PDB entry 7FBI | electron microscopy, 3.90 A resolution | chains L and A of the 5 polymer chains in the assembly

Chain L:
Protein: 3A3 light chain
Source organism: Oryctolagus cuniculus
Amino-acid sequence (112 residues; each row starts with the number of its first residue):
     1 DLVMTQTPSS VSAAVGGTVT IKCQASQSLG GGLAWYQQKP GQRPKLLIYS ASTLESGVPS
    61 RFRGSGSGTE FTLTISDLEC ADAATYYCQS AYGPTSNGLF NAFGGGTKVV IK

Chain A:
Protein: Envelope glycoprotein B
Source organism: Epstein-Barr virus (strain GD1)
UniProt: R4R670 (R4R670_EBVG); residue numbers follow UniProt; this construct covers 22-674
Amino-acid sequence (653 residues; each row starts with the number of its first residue):
    22 AQTPEQPAPP ATTVQPTATR QQTSFPFRVC ELSSHGDLFR FSSDIQCPSF GTRENHTEGL
    82 LMVFKDNIIP YSFKVRSYTK IVTNILIYNG HRADSVTNRH EEKFSVESYE TDQMDTIYQC
   142 YNAVKMTKDG LTRVYVDRDG VNITVNLKPT GGLANGVRRY ASQTELYDAP GRVEATYRTR
   202 TTVNCLITDM MAKSNSPFDF FVTTTGQTVE MSPFYDGKNT ETFHERADSF HVRTNYKIVD
   262 YDNRGTNPQG ERRAFLDKGT YTLSWKLENR TAYCPLQHWQ TFDSTIATET GKSIHFVTDE
   322 GTSSFVTNTT VGIELPDAFK CIEEQVNKTM HEKYEAVQDR YTKGQEAITY FITSGGLLLA
   382 WLPLTPRSLA TVKNLTELTT PTSSPPSSPS PPAPPAARGS TSAAVLRRRR RNAGNATTPV
   442 PPAAPGKSLG TLNNPATVQI QFAYDSLRRQ INRMLGDLAR AWCLEQKRQN MVLRELTKIN
   502 PTTVMSSIYG KAVAAKRLGD VISVSQCVPV NQATVTLRKS MRVPGSETMC YSRPLVSFSF
   562 INDTKTYEGQ LGTDNEIFLT KKMTEVCQAT SQYYFQSGNE IHVYNDYHHF KTIELDGIAT
   622 LQTFISLNTS LIENIDFASL ELYSRDEQRA SNVFDLEGIF REYNFQAQNI AGL
Unresolved in the structure: 22-43, 72-74, 186-199, 391-447
Differences from the reference sequence: conflict His112 (Trp in R4R670), Arg113 (Tyr in R4R670), Arg193 (Trp in R4R670), Val194 (Leu in R4R670), Glu195 (Ile in R4R670), Ala196 (Trp in R4R670)

Chain L / chain A interface:
Contacting residue pairs (9; chain L residue first):
  Tyr49(L) with Asn348(A), hydrogen bond (side chain-backbone); Lys349(A); His352(A)
  Ser56(L) with Glu345(A), hydrogen bond
  Tyr92(L) with Gln359(A)
  Gly93(L) with Gln359(A)
  Pro94(L) with Arg388(A), hydrogen bond (backbone-side chain)
  Thr95(L) with Leu390(A)
  Ser96(L) with Leu390(A), hydrogen bond (backbone-backbone)

Summary:
The chain L/chain A interface involves 7 residues from each chain; the contacts include 4 hydrogen bonds.
Polar contacts include Tyr49(L)-Asn348(A), Ser56(L)-Glu345(A) and Pro94(L)-Arg388(A).
Chain L is 3A3 light chain (Oryctolagus cuniculus) and chain A is Envelope glycoprotein B (Epstein-Barr virus
(strain GD1)); the structure, Cryo-EM structure of EBV gB in complex with nAbs 3A3 and 3A5, was determined by
electron microscopy.
